3P36 - chains A and B; structure by X-ray diffraction, 1.59 A resolution.

# Chain A
Molecule: Serine/threonine-protein kinase PLK1
Source organism: Homo sapiens
Notes: EC 2.7.11.21; fragment: Polo-box domain
UniProt: P53350 (PLK1_HUMAN); residues 371-594 here = UniProt positions 371-594
Amino-acid sequence (232 residues; each row starts with the number of its first residue; note: 362 numbers in that range are skipped by the numbering (no residue carries them; nothing is unmodelled there)):
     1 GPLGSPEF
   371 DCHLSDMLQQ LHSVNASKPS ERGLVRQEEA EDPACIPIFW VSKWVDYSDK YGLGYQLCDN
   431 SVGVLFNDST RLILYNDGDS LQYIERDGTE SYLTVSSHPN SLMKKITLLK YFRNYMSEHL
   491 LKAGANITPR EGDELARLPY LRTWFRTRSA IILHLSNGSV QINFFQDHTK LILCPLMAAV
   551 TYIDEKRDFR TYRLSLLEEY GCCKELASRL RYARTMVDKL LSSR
Disordered / not traced: 1-8, 371, 501-506
Differences from the reference sequence: expression tag (1-8)

# Chain B
Molecule: phosphopeptide
Amino-acid sequence (10 residues; numbered 71 to 80; the number before each row is that of its first residue):
    71 XDPPLHSTAX
Disordered / not traced: 71-72
Modified positions: ACE (acetyl group) at position 71; Thr78 (phosphothreonine; TPO); NH2 (amino group) at position 80

# How chain A and chain B interact
Contacting residue pairs (23; chain A residue first):
  Lys413(A) - Ser77(B)
  Trp414(A) - Pro74(B)
  Trp414(A) - Leu75(B)
  Trp414(A) - His76(B)
  Trp414(A) - Ser77(B)  hydrogen bond (backbone-backbone)
  Val415(A) - Leu75(B)
  Val415(A) - His76(B)
  Asp416(A) - Leu75(B)  hydrogen bond (backbone-backbone)
  Tyr485(A) - His76(B)  hydrogen bond
  His489(A) - Ala79(B)
  His489(A) - NH2_80(B)  hydrogen bond (backbone-backbone)
  Leu490(A) - His76(B)
  Leu490(A) - Ser77(B)
  Leu490(A) - Thr78(B)
  Leu490(A) - NH2_80(B)
  Leu491(A) - Thr78(B)  hydrogen bond (backbone-backbone)
  Leu491(A) - Ala79(B)
  Leu491(A) - NH2_80(B)
  Arg516(A) - Pro73(B)
  Arg516(A) - Pro74(B)  hydrogen bond (side chain-backbone)
  Phe535(A) - Pro74(B)  hydrophobic
  His538(A) - Thr78(B)
  Lys540(A) - Thr78(B)
Other interface residues (no listed pair), chain A (15 interface residues in all): Asn533, Phe534, Arg557

# Overview
Chain A and chain B form an interface of 15 and 8 residues respectively, with 6 hydrogen bonds. Among the
polar pairs are Tyr485(A)-His76(B), Arg516(A)-Pro74(B) and Trp414(A)-Ser77(B).
Chain A is Serine/threonine-protein kinase PLK1 (Homo sapiens) and chain B is phosphopeptide; the structure,
Polo-like kinase I Polo-box domain in complex with DPPLHSpTA phosphopeptide from PBIP1, was determined by
X-ray diffraction (same publication as 3P2Z, 3P34, 3P35, 3P37 and 3Q1I).
